PDB entry 7BLO | electron microscopy, 9.50 A resolution (very low resolution: no residue pairs are listed; an interface is given only as per-side residue counts) | chains J and N of the 8 polymer chains in the assembly

[Chain J]
Molecule: Vacuolar protein sorting-associated protein 26A
Organism: Homo sapiens
UniProt: O75436 (VP26A_HUMAN); numbering as in UniProt (aligned over 8-301)
Sequence (294 residues; each row starts with the number of its first residue):
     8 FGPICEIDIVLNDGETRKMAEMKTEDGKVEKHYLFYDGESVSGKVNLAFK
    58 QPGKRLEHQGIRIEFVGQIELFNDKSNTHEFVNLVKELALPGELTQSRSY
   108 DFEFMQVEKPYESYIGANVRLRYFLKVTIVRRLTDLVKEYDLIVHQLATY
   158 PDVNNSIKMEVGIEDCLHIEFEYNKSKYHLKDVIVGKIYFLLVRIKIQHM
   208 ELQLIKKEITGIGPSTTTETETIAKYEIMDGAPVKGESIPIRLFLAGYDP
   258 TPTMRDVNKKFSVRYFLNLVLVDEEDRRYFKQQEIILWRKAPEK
Reported in the primary citation:
  - disease-associated variants - K93E, M112I, M112V (citing earlier work)

[Chain N]
Molecule: C-term (residues 493-54) of Wls (fitted sequence corresponds to hDMT1-II)
Organism: Mus musculus
Sequence (10 residues; numbered 551 to 560; the number before each row is that of its first residue):
   551 QPELYLLNTM

[Interface between chain J and chain N]
At this resolution (10 A) residue pairs are not listed: 15 residues of chain J and 9 of chain N lie at the interface.

[Overview]
15 residues of chain J face 9 of chain N across their interface.
Chain J is Vacuolar protein sorting-associated protein 26A (Homo sapiens) and chain N is C-term (residues
493-54) of Wls (fitted sequence corresponds to hDMT1-II) (Mus musculus); the structure, VPS26 dimer region of
metazoan membrane-assembled retromer:SNX3 complex modelled with human proteins, was determined by electron
microscopy (same publication as 7BLQ, 7BLP and 7BLR).
